PDB entry 6VMG | electron microscopy, 6.46 A resolution (low resolution: residue-level contacts below are approximate; hydrogen-bond / salt-bridge calls are withheld) | chains C and E of the 26 polymer chains in the assembly

[Chain C]
Name: ATP synthase subunit alpha, chloroplastic
From: Spinacia oleracea
Notes: EC 7.1.2.2
Reference sequence: P06450 (ATPA_SPIOL); residue numbers follow UniProt; this construct covers 1-507
Amino-acid sequence (507 residues; each row starts with the number of its first residue):
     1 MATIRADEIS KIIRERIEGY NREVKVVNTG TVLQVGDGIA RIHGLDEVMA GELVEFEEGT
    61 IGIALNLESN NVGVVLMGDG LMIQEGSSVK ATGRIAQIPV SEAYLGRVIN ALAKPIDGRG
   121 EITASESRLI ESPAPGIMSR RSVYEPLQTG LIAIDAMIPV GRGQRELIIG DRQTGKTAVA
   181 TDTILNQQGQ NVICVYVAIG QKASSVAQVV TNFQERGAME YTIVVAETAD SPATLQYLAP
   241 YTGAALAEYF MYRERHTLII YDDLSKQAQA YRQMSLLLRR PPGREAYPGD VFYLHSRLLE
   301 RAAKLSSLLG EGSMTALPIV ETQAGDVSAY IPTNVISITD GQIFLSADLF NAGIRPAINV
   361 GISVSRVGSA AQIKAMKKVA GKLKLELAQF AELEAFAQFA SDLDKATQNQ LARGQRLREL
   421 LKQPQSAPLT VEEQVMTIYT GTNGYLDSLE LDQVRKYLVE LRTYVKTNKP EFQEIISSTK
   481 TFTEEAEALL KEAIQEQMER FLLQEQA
Disordered / not traced: 1-2, 504-507
Swiss-Prot annotation at these positions:
  - binding site (ATP): G170 to T177
  - site: S363 (Required for activity)

[Chain E]
Name: ATP synthase subunit beta, chloroplastic
From: Spinacia oleracea
Notes: EC 7.1.2.2
Reference sequence: P00825 (ATPB_SPIOL); numbering as in UniProt (aligned over 1-498)
Amino-acid sequence (498 residues; row label = number of the first residue in the row):
     1 MRINPTTSDP GVSTLEKKNL GRIAQIIGPV LDVAFPPGKM PNIYNALIVK GRDTAGQPMN
    61 VTCEVQQLLG NNRVRAVAMS ATDGLTRGME VIDTGAPLSV PVGGATLGRI FNVLGEPVDN
   121 LGPVDTRTTS PIHRSAPAFT QLDTKLSIFE TGIKVVDLLA PYRRGGKIGL FGGAGVGKTV
   181 LIMELINNIA KAHGGVSVFG GVGERTREGN DLYMEMKESG VINEQNIAES KVALVYGQMN
   241 EPPGARMRVG LTALTMAEYF RDVNEQDVLL FIDNIFRFVQ AGSEVSALLG RMPSAVGYQP
   301 TLSTEMGSLQ ERITSTKEGS ITSIQAVYVP ADDLTDPAPA TTFAHLDATT VLSRGLAAKG
   361 IYPAVDPLDS TSTMLQPRIV GEEHYEIAQR VKETLQRYKE LQDIIAILGL DELSEEDRLT
   421 VARARKIERF LSQPFFVAEV FTGSPGKYVG LAETIRGFQL ILSGELDSLP EQAFYLVGNI
   481 DEATAKAMNL EMESKLKK
Disordered / not traced: 1-16, 495-498
Swiss-Prot annotation at these positions:
  - binding site (ATP): G172 to T179

[Interface between chain C and chain E]
Residue-residue contacts - 30 pairs, chain C then chain E:
  V48(C) - L85(E)
  V48(C) - T86(E)
  V48(C) - R87(E)
  M49(C) - G84(E)
  M49(C) - L85(E)
  A50(C) - T82(E)
  A50(C) - D83(E)
  A50(C) - G84(E)
  A50(C) - L85(E)
  L65(C) - I27(E)
  N66(C) - I26(E)
  N66(C) - I27(E)
  L67(C) - Q25(E)
  L67(C) - I26(E)
  S69(C) - Q25(E)
  A134(C) - N240(E)
  I137(C) - N210(E)
  P282(C) - V296(E)
  G283(C) - V296(E)
  G283(C) - G297(E)
  R284(C) - V296(E)
  S296(C) - M239(E)
  S296(C) - N240(E)
  E300(C) - N240(E)
  S328(C) - A331(E)
  T333(C) - A174(E)
  S337(C) - A174(E)
  I338(C) - R205(E)
  R366(C) - V440(E)
  R366(C) - F441(E)
Also at the interface, not in a pair above, chain C (25 interface residues in all): D46, E68, M138, D290, I336, G368
Also at the interface, not in a pair above, chain E (23 interface residues in all): V118, D119, G175, E284

[Overview]
Chain C and chain E form an interface of 25 and 23 residues respectively. Curated annotation (UniProt) lists 8
ATP-binding residues on chain C; 8 ATP-binding residues on chain E.
Here chain C is ATP synthase subunit alpha, chloroplastic and chain E is ATP synthase subunit beta,
chloroplastic, both from Spinacia oleracea. Entry 6VMG (Chloroplast ATP synthase (O3, CF1FO)) was determined
by electron microscopy, deposited together with 6VM1, 6VM4, 6VMB, 6VMD, 6VOF, 6VOG and 8 further entries.
